Entry 8XWV (electron microscopy, 3.07 A resolution); this record covers chains A and B of the 7 polymer chains in the assembly.

== Chain A ==
Protein: Guanine nucleotide-binding protein G(o) subunit alpha
From: Homo sapiens
Reference sequence: P09471 (GNAO_HUMAN); residue numbers follow UniProt; this construct covers 6-53, 182-230, 241-354
Chain sequence (240 residues; each row starts with the number of its first residue; note: 126 numbers in that range are skipped by the numbering (no residue carries them; nothing is unmodelled there); numbers below 1 keep their minus sign (Met-11 is residue -11)):
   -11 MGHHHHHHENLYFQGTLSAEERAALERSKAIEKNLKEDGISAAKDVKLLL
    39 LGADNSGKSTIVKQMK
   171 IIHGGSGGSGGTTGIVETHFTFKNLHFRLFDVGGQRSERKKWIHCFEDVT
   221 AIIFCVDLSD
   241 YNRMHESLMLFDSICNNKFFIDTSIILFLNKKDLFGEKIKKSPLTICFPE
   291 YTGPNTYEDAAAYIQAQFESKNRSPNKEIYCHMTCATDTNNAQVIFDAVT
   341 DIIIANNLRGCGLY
Unresolved in the structure: -11 to 5, 171-182, 241-244
Construct notes: initiating methionine (-11); expression tag (-10 to 5); engineered mutation Asp42 (Gly in P09471), Asn43 (Glu in P09471), Asp227 (Ala in P09471), Asp230 (Gly in P09471), Ala332 (Ile in P09471), Ile335 (Val in P09471); linker (54, 171-181)

== Chain B ==
Protein: Guanine nucleotide-binding protein G(I)/G(S)/G(T) subunit beta-1
From: Homo sapiens
Reference sequence: P62873 (GBB1_HUMAN); numbering as in UniProt (aligned over 2-340)
Chain sequence (350 residues; numbered -9 to 340; the number before each row is that of its first residue; numbers below 1 keep their minus sign (Met-9 is residue -9)):
    -9 MHHHHHHGSSGSELDQLRQEAEQLKNQIRDARKACADATLSQITNNIDPV
    41 GRIQMRTRRTLRGHLAKIYAMHWGTDSRLLVSASQDGKLIIWDSYTTNKV
    91 HAIPLRSSWVMTCAYAPSGNYVACGGLDNICSIYNLKTREGNVRVSRELA
   141 GHTGYLSCCRFLDDNQIVTSSGDTTCALWDIETGQQTTTFTGHTGDVMSL
   191 SLAPDTRLFVSGACDASAKLWDVREGMCRQTFTGHESDINAICFFPNGNA
   241 FATGSDDATCRLFDLRADQELMTYSHDNIICGITSVSFSKSGRLLLAGYD
   291 DFNCNVWDALKADRAGVLAGHDNRVSCLGVTDDGMAVATGSWDSFLKIWN
Unresolved in the structure: -9 to 2
Construct notes: initiating methionine (-9); expression tag (-8 to 1)

== Interface between chain A and chain B ==
Contacting residue pairs (35):
  Leu13(A) - Asn88(B)
  Arg15(A) - Val90(B)  hydrogen bond (side chain-backbone)
  Arg15(A) - His91(B)
  Ser16(A) - Asn88(B)
  Ser16(A) - Lys89(B)
  Ile19(A) - Lys89(B)
  Leu23(A) - Lys78(B)
  Asp26(A) - Lys78(B)
  Gly27(A) - Leu55(B)
  Thr183(A) - Asn119(B)
  Gly184(A) - Leu117(B)
  Gly184(A) - Asn119(B)
  Ile185(A) - Trp99(B)
  Phe200(A) - Trp99(B)  hydrophobic
  Gln205(A) - Leu117(B)  hydrogen bond (side chain-backbone)
  Gln205(A) - Asn119(B)  hydrogen bond
  Gln205(A) - Tyr145(B)
  Ser207(A) - Tyr145(B)
  Ser207(A) - Asp186(B)
  Glu208(A) - Asp186(B)
  Glu208(A) - Cys204(B)  hydrogen bond
  Lys211(A) - Tyr145(B)
  Lys211(A) - Cys204(B)
  Lys211(A) - Asn230(B)  hydrogen bond
  Trp212(A) - Leu117(B)  hydrophobic
  Trp212(A) - Tyr145(B)
  His214(A) - Lys57(B)  hydrogen bond (backbone-side chain)
  His214(A) - Tyr59(B)
  His214(A) - Trp332(B)
  Cys215(A) - Tyr59(B)
  Cys215(A) - Gln75(B)  hydrogen bond (backbone-side chain)
  Cys215(A) - Trp99(B)
  Cys215(A) - Met101(B)  hydrophobic
  Phe216(A) - Trp99(B)  hydrophobic
  Glu217(A) - Lys57(B)  salt bridge
Interface residues without a listed pair, chain A (24 interface residues in all): Glu20, Lys210, Asp218, Phe259
Interface residues without a listed pair, chain B (22 interface residues in all): Gly53, Ala92, Gly162, Asp228

== Summary ==
The interface between chain A and chain B involves 24 residues on one side and 22 on the other; the contacts
include 7 hydrogen bonds and 1 salt bridge. Polar pairs include Glu217(A)-Lys57(B), Arg15(A)-Val90(B) and
Gln205(A)-Leu117(B).
Chain A is Guanine nucleotide-binding protein G(o) subunit alpha and chain B is Guanine nucleotide-binding
protein G(I)/G(S)/G(T) subunit beta-1, both from Homo sapiens; the structure, Structure of CXCR2 bound to
CXCL1 (CXCR2-CXCL1-Go Full map), was determined by electron microscopy together with 8XVU, 8XWA, 8XWF, 8XWM,
8XWN, 8XWS and 6 further entries from the same study.
